PDB entry 3QAZ | X-ray diffraction, 3.80 A resolution | chains B and C of the 3 polymer chains in the assembly

[Chain B]
Molecule: Interleukin-2 receptor subunit beta
Source organism: Homo sapiens
Reference sequence: P14784 (IL2RB_HUMAN); residues -2 to 214 here correspond to UniProt positions 24-240 (UniProt number = residue number + 26)
Sequence (217 residues; row label = number of the first residue in the row; numbers below 1 keep their minus sign (Ala-2 is residue -2)):
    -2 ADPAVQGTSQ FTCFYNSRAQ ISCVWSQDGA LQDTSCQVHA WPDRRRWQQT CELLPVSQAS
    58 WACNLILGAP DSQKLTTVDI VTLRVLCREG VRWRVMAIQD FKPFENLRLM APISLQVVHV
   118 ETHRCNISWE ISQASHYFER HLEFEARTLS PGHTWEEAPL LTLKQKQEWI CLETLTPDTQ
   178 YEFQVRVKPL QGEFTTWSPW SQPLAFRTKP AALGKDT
Disordered / not traced: -2 to 6, 25-30, 208-214
Construct notes: engineered mutation Asp-1 (Ser25 in P14784), Pro0 (Ala26 in P14784), Gln3 (Asn29 in P14784), Gln17 (Asn43 in P14784), Gln45 (Asn71 in P14784)
Disulfide bonds: Cys10-Cys20, Cys33-Cys84, Cys48-Cys60
Residues lining bound ligands: N-acetylglucosamine (NAG; 2-acetamido-2-deoxy-beta-D-glucopyranose): Val115, Asn123, Trp166, Cys168
Curated features (UniProtKB/Swiss-Prot):
  - motif: Trp194 to Ser198 (WSXWS motif)
  - glycosylation: Asn123 (N-linked (GlcNAc...) asparagine)

[Chain C]
Molecule: Cytokine receptor common subunit gamma
Source organism: Homo sapiens
Reference sequence: P31785 (IL2RG_HUMAN); residues 34-232 here correspond to UniProt positions 56-254 (UniProt number = residue number + 22)
Sequence (202 residues; row label = number of the first residue in the row):
    31 ADPPLPEVQC FVFNVEYMNC TWQSSSEPQP TNLTLHYWYK NSDNDKVQKC SHYLFSEEIT
    91 SGCQLQKKEI HLYQTFVVQL QDPREPRRQA TQMLKLQNLV IPWAPENLTL HKLSESQLEL
   151 NWNNRFLNHC LEHLVQYRTD WDHSWTEQSV DYRHKFSLPS VDGQKRYTFR VRSRFNPLCG
   211 SAQHWSEWSH PIHWGSNTSK EN
Disordered / not traced: 31-33, 57-59, 225-232
Construct notes: expression tag (31-33); engineered mutation Gln53 (Asn75 in P31785)
Disulfide bonds: Cys40-Cys50, Cys80-Cys93, Cys160-Cys209
Residues lining bound ligands:
  - N-acetylglucosamine (NAG; 2-acetamido-2-deoxy-beta-D-glucopyranose), molecule 1: Phe43, Tyr47, Asn49, Leu84, Gln94
  - N-acetylglucosamine (NAG), molecule 2: Asn62, Phe85, Glu88
  - N-acetylglucosamine (NAG), molecule 3: Trp175, Thr176, Glu177
Curated features (UniProtKB/Swiss-Prot):
  - motif: Trp215 to Ser219 (WSXWS motif)
  - glycosylation (N-linked (GlcNAc...) asparagine): Asn49, Asn62, Asn137, Asn227

[Interface between chain B and chain C]
Pairs across the interface (35; chain B residue first):
  Arg121(B) with Lys195(C)
  Glu136(B) with Pro207(C)
  Arg137(B) with Glu162(C), salt bridge; Ser179(C), hydrogen bond; Asp181(C); Arg183(C), hydrogen bond (backbone-side chain)
  His138(B) with Asp181(C), salt bridge; Tyr182(C); Arg183(C)
  Leu139(B) with Arg183(C), hydrogen bond (backbone-side chain)
  Glu140(B) with Arg183(C)
  Leu157(B) with Gln147(C), hydrogen bond (backbone-side chain)
  Leu158(B) with Gln147(C)
  Thr159(B) with Gln147(C), hydrogen bond (backbone-side chain); Ser187(C); Pro189(C)
  Leu160(B) with Pro189(C), hydrophobic
  Lys161(B) with Glu149(C), salt bridge; Arg183(C), hydrogen bond (backbone-side chain); Lys185(C); Ser187(C), hydrogen bond (backbone-side chain)
  Gln162(B) with Arg183(C); Phe186(C); Ser187(C), hydrogen bond (side chain-backbone)
  Lys163(B) with Gln178(C), hydrogen bond (backbone-side chain)
  Gln164(B) with Gln178(C); Phe186(C)
  Trp166(B) with Tyr167(C); Thr176(C)
  Ile167(B) with Pro189(C), hydrophobic
  Cys168(B) with Ser190(C)
  Leu169(B) with Ser190(C)
  Glu170(B) with Ser190(C), hydrogen bond (backbone-side chain); Lys195(C), salt bridge
  Leu187(B) with Arg183(C)
Interface residues without a listed pair, chain B (21 interface residues in all): Thr171
Interface residues without a listed pair, chain C (20 interface residues in all): Val180, Val191, Asp192

[Overview]
The interface between chain B and chain C involves 21 residues on one side and 20 on the other; the contacts
include 10 hydrogen bonds and 4 salt bridges. Polar pairs include Arg137(B)-Glu162(C), His138(B)-Asp181(C) and
Lys161(B)-Glu149(C). Chain B binds N-acetylglucosamine.
Here chain B is Interleukin-2 receptor subunit beta and chain C is Cytokine receptor common subunit gamma,
both from Homo sapiens. Entry 3QAZ (IL-2 mutant D10 ternary complex) was determined by X-ray diffraction,
deposited together with 3QB1.
